5T2H - chains A and C of the 3 polymer chains in the assembly; structure by X-ray diffraction, 2.52 A resolution.

== Chain A ==
Molecule: I-OnuI_e-hTCRa
From: synthetic construct
Amino-acid sequence (299 residues; row label = number of the first residue in the row):
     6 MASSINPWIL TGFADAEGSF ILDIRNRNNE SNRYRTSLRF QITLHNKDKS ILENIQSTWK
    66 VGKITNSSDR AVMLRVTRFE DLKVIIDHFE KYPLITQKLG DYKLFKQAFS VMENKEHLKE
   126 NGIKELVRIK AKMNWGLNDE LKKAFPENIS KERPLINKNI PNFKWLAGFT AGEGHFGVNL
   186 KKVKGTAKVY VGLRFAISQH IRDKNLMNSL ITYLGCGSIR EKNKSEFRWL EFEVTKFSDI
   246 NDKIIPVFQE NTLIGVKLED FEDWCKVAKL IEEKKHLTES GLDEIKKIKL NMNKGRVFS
Not modelled in the structure: 6-7, 304
Metal / ion sites: Ca2+ site 1: Ala21, Glu178 (shared with 1 residue of chain B; DA16(C) of chain C); Ca2+ site 2: Glu22, Gly177 (shared with 1 residue of chain B; DT15(C) of chain C)

== Chain C ==
Molecule: 26-nt DNA strand
Sequence (26 nucleotides; numbered 1 to 26; the number before each row is that of its first residue):
     1 CCAAAATCGG TGAATAGGCA GACACC
Not modelled in the structure: 1
Metal / ion sites: Ca2+ site 1: DT15 (shared with Glu22(A), Gly177(A) of chain A; 1 residue of chain B); Ca2+ site 2: DA16 (shared with Ala21(A), Glu178(A) of chain A; 1 residue of chain B)

== How chain A and chain C interact ==
Residue-residue contacts (55):
  Ala21(A) - DA16(C)  phosphate contact
  Glu22(A) - DT15(C)  sugar contact
  Glu22(A) - DA16(C)  phosphate contact
  Gly23(A) - DG17(C)  phosphate contact
  Ser24(A) - DA16(C)  sugar contact
  Ser24(A) - DG17(C)  hydrogen bond to the phosphate
  Ile26(A) - DG17(C)  sugar contact
  Ile26(A) - DG18(C)  phosphate contact
  Arg30(A) - DC19(C)  sugar contact
  Arg30(A) - DA20(C)  salt bridge to the phosphate
  Arg40(A) - DG21(C)  hydrogen bond to the base
  Arg40(A) - DA22(C)  base contact
  Arg44(A) - DC19(C)  base contact
  Arg44(A) - DA20(C)  base contact
  Gln46(A) - DG17(C)  hydrogen bond to the base
  Gln46(A) - DG18(C)  hydrogen bond to the base
  Thr48(A) - DT15(C)  sugar contact
  Thr48(A) - DA16(C)  base contact
  Leu49(A) - DT15(C)  phosphate contact
  His50(A) - DA14(C)  phosphate contact
  His50(A) - DT15(C)  hydrogen bond to the phosphate
  Arg75(A) - DA13(C)  sugar contact
  Arg75(A) - DA14(C)  salt bridge to the phosphate
  Ala76(A) - DT15(C)  base contact
  Met78(A) - DG18(C)  base contact
  Arg80(A) - DG18(C)  base contact
  Lys103(A) - DG17(C)  salt bridge to the phosphate
  Asn139(A) - DG17(C)  phosphate contact
  Asn139(A) - DG18(C)  hydrogen bond to the phosphate
  Trp140(A) - DG17(C)  phosphate contact
  Trp140(A) - DG18(C)  hydrogen bond to the phosphate
  Gly141(A) - DG18(C)  phosphate contact
  Asn143(A) - DC19(C)  phosphate contact
  Glu178(A) - DA16(C)  phosphate contact
  Lys186(A) - DA5(C)  base contact
  Tyr195(A) - DC2(C)  sugar contact
  Tyr195(A) - DA3(C)  hydrogen bond to the phosphate
  Tyr195(A) - DA4(C)  phosphate contact
  Arg225(A) - DA6(C)  sugar contact
  Arg225(A) - DT7(C)  salt bridge to the phosphate
  Lys227(A) - DG9(C)  hydrogen bond to the base
  Lys227(A) - DG10(C)  hydrogen bond to the base
  Asn228(A) - DT11(C)  base contact
  Lys229(A) - DT11(C)  base contact
  Lys229(A) - DG12(C)  hydrogen bond to the base
  Lys229(A) - DA13(C)  base contact
  Trp234(A) - DT11(C)  base contact
  Glu238(A) - DT7(C)  base contact
  Thr240(A) - DA5(C)  sugar contact
  Thr240(A) - DA6(C)  hydrogen bond to the phosphate
  Thr240(A) - DT7(C)  base contact
  Lys241(A) - DA5(C)  phosphate contact
  Lys241(A) - DA6(C)  hydrogen bond to the phosphate
  Phe242(A) - DA5(C)  hydrogen bond to the phosphate
  His281(A) - DA4(C)  salt bridge to the phosphate
Interface residues without a listed pair, chain A (44 interface residues in all): Asp28, Arg32, Asp53, Ser72, Met138, Arg199, Arg207, Ser223, Ser243, Leu282
Interface residues without a listed pair, chain C (22 interface residues in all): DC8, DC23

== Overview ==
Chain A and chain C form an interface of 44 and 22 residues respectively; the contacts include 14 hydrogen
bonds and 5 salt bridges. Polar contacts include Arg40(A)-DG21(C), Gln46(A)-DG17(C) and Gln46(A)-DG18(C).
Ala21(A), Glu178(A) and DA16(C) coordinate Ca2+ site 2.
Chain A is I-OnuI_e-hTCRa (synthetic construct) and chain C is a 26-nt DNA strand; the structure, Engineered
variant of I-OnuI meganuclease targeting the Human TCRa gene; harbors 43 point mutations relative to ..., was
determined by X-ray diffraction together with 5T2N and 5T2O from the same study.
